4A36 - chains A and S of the 3 polymer chains in the assembly; structure by X-ray diffraction, 3.70 A resolution.

# Chain A
Name: Retinoic acid inducible protein I
Organism: Anas platyrhynchos
Notes: fragment: helicase domain, residues 242-794
Reference sequence: D3TI84 (D3TI84_ANAPL); numbering as in UniProt (aligned over 242-794)
Chain sequence (556 residues; numbered 239 to 794; the number before each row is that of its first residue):
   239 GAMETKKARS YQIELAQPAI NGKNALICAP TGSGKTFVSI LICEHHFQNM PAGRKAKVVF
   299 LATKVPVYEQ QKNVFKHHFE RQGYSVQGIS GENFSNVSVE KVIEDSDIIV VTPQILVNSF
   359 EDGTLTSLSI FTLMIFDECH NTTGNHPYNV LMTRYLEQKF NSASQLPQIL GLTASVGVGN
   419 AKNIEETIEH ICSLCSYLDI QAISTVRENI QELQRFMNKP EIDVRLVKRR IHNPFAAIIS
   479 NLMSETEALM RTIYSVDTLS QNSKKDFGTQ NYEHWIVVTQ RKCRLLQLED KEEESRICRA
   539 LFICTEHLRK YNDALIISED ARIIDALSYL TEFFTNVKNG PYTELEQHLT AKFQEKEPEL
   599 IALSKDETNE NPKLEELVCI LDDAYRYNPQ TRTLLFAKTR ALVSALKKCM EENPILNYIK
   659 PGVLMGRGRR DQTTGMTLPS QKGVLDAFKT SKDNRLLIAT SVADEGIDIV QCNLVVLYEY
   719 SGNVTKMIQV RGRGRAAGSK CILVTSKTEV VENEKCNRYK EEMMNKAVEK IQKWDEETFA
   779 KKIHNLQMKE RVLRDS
Disordered / not traced: 239-243, 492-504, 523-529, 667-673, 794
Construct notes: expression tag (239-241)
Metal / ion sites: Mg2+: Asp375 (together with ADP)
Small-molecule neighbours:
  - ADP (adenosine-5'-diphosphate): Lys244, Lys245, Ala246, Arg247, Gln250, Pro268, Thr269, Gly270, Ser271, Gly272, Lys273, Thr274, Phe275, Gly704, Asp706, Val708, Arg733
  - aluminium fluoride (AF3): Thr269, Gly270, Lys273, Asp375, Glu376, Ala412, Gly704, Gln727, Arg731, Arg733

# Chain S
Molecule: 19-nt RNA strand
Sequence (19 nucleotides; numbered 1 to 19; the number before each row is that of its first residue):
     1 UCAAACAGAG GUCGCAUGC

# Interface between chain A and chain S
Residue-residue contacts (32):
  Thr301(A) - G18(S)  sugar contact
  Lys302(A) - U17(S)  phosphate contact
  Lys302(A) - G18(S)  phosphate contact
  Val303(A) - G18(S)  hydrogen bond to the phosphate
  Pro304(A) - G18(S)  phosphate contact
  Ser328(A) - C19(S)  phosphate contact
  Gly329(A) - C19(S)  hydrogen bond to the phosphate
  Phe332(A) - C19(S)  phosphate contact
  Thr350(A) - G18(S)  phosphate contact
  Thr350(A) - C19(S)  hydrogen bond to the phosphate
  Gln352(A) - G18(S)  sugar contact
  Gln352(A) - C19(S)  sugar contact
  Ile353(A) - C19(S)  sugar contact
  Asn356(A) - C19(S)  hydrogen bond to the sugar
  Glu511(A) - G14(S)  sugar contact
  His512(A) - U12(S)  sugar contact
  His512(A) - C13(S)  hydrogen bond to the sugar
  Val515(A) - C13(S)  sugar contact
  Arg519(A) - U12(S)  hydrogen bond to the phosphate
  Arg519(A) - C13(S)  salt bridge to the phosphate
  Lys636(A) - A16(S)  sugar contact
  Thr637(A) - C15(S)  hydrogen bond to the phosphate
  Thr637(A) - A16(S)  phosphate contact
  Arg638(A) - A16(S)  salt bridge to the phosphate
  Arg638(A) - U17(S)  salt bridge to the phosphate
  Met663(A) - U17(S)  phosphate contact
  Gly664(A) - U17(S)  hydrogen bond to the phosphate
  Arg665(A) - C19(S)  salt bridge to the phosphate
  Thr698(A) - A16(S)  hydrogen bond to the phosphate
  Thr698(A) - U17(S)  phosphate contact
  Ser699(A) - A16(S)  hydrogen bond to the sugar
  Val700(A) - U17(S)  phosphate contact
Other interface residues (no listed pair), chain A (26 interface residues in all): Arg547, Ala639

# In short
26 residues of chain A face 8 of chain S across their interface, with 10 hydrogen bonds and 4 salt bridges.
Polar pairs include Asn356(A)-C19(S), His512(A)-C13(S) and Ser699(A)-A16(S). Bound to chain A: ADP and
aluminium fluoride.
Chain A is Retinoic acid inducible protein I (Anas platyrhynchos) and chain S is a 19-nt RNA strand; the
structure, Structure of duck RIG-I helicase domain bound to 19-mer dsRNA and ATP transition state analogue,
was determined by X-ray diffraction together with 4A2P, 4A2Q, 4A2V, 4A2W and 4A2X from the same study.
